4EQL - chain A; structure by X-ray diffraction, 1.80 A resolution.

== Chain A ==
Protein: 4-substituted benzoates-glutamate ligase GH3.12
Organism: Arabidopsis thaliana
Notes: EC 6.3.2.-
Reference sequence: Q9LYU4 (GH312_ARATH); residue numbers follow UniProt; this construct covers 1-575
Amino-acid sequence (581 residues; numbered -5 to 575; the number before each row is that of its first residue; numbers below 1 keep their minus sign (Gly-5 is residue -5)):
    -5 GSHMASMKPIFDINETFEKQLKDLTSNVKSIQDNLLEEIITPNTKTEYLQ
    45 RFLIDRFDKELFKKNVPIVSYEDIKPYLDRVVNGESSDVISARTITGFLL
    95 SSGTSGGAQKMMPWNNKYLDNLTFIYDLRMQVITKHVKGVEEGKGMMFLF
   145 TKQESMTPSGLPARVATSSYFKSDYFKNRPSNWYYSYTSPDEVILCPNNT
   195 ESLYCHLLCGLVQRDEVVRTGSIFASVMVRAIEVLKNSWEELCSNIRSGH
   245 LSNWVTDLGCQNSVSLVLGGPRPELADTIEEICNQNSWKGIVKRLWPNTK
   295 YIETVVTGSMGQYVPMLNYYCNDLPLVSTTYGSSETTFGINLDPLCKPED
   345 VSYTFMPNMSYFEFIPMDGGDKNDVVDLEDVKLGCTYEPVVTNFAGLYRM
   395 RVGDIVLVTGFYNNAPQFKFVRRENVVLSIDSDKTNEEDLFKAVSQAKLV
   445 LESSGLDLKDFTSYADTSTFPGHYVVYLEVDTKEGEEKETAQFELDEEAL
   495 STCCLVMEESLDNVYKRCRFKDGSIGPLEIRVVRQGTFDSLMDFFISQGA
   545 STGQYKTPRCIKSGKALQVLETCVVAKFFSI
Unresolved in the structure: -5 to 7, 442-455, 473-487, 527-570, 575
Differences from the reference sequence: expression tag (-5 to 0)
UniProt features mapped onto this chain:
  - binding site (AMP): Ser95, Ser96, Thr301, Thr324, Ser328, Tyr347, Asp398, Arg417
  - binding site (salicylate): Tyr120 to Arg123
  - mutagenesis: Glu502 (E502K: In pbs3-1; loss of conjugating activity, and impaired resistance to virulent and avirulent pathogens; when associated with T-519), Ile519 (I519T: In pbs3-1; loss of conjugating activity, and impaired resistance to virulent and avirulent pathogens; when associated with K-502)
Small-molecule neighbours:
  - adenosine monophosphate (AMP): Ser95, Ser96, Gly97, Phe218, Val299, Thr301, Gly302, Thr324, Tyr325, Gly326, Ser327, Ser328, Tyr347, Asp398, Phe414, Arg417, Lys428
  - 2-hydroxybenzoic acid (SAL): Leu116, Tyr120, Arg123, Thr161, Ile217, Phe218, Val299, Thr324, Tyr325, Gly326

== In short ==
Ligands of chain A: adenosine monophosphate and 2-hydroxybenzoic acid. UniProt lists 8 AMP-binding residues, 4
salicylate-binding residues and 2 mutagenesis sites.
Chain A is 4-substituted benzoates-glutamate ligase GH3.12 (Arabidopsis thaliana); the structure, Crystal
Structure of GH3.12 in complex with AMP and salicylate, was determined by X-ray diffraction together with
4EPL, 4EQ4 and 4EWV from the same study.
